Entry 7D8O (X-ray diffraction, 2.10 A resolution); this record covers chains D and E of the 6 polymer chains in the assembly.

[Chain D]
Molecule: Antitoxin RNA
From: Escherichia coli
Sequence (37 nucleotides; each row starts with the number of its first residue; numbers below 1 keep their minus sign (A-3 is residue -3)):
    -3 AUUUAGGUGA UUUGCUACCU UUAAGUGCAG CUAGAAA

[Chain E]
Name: Type III toxin-antitoxin system ToxN/AbiQ family toxin
From: Escherichia coli
Sequence (187 residues; numbered -11 to 175; the number before each row is that of its first residue; numbers below 1 keep their minus sign (Met-11 is residue -11)):
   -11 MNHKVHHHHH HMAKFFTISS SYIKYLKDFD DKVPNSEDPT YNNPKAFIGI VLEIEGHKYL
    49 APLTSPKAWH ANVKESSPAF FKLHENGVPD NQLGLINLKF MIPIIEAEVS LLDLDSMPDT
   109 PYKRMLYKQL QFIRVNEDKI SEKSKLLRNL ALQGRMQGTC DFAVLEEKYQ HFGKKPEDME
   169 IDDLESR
Disordered / not traced: -11 to -1, 163-175
Reported in the primary citation:
  - catalytic residues: Lys33, Thr52, Ser53, Lys55
  - binding site for Antitoxin RNA: Trp57, Ser65, Lys87, Phe88
  - binding site for Antitoxin RNA: Glu73, Asn79, Tyr110, Tyr115, Lys116, Gln117, Arg122
  - mutagenesis - K33A, T52V, K55A, W57F, N79L, Q117A: increased growth

[Interface between chain D and chain E]
Contacting residue pairs - 66 pairs, chain D then chain E:
  G5(D) - Arg122(E)  hydrogen bond to the phosphate
  A6(D) - Lys2(E)  base contact
  A6(D) - Phe3(E)  hydrogen bond to the base
  A6(D) - Leu99(E)  base contact
  A6(D) - Leu100(E)  hydrogen bond to the base
  A6(D) - Leu102(E)  base contact
  A6(D) - Asp103(E)  hydrogen bond to the sugar
  A6(D) - Tyr115(E)  hydrogen bond to the sugar
  A6(D) - Leu118(E)  phosphate contact
  A6(D) - Arg122(E)  salt bridge to the phosphate
  U7(D) - Asp103(E)  sugar contact
  U7(D) - Tyr115(E)  hydrogen bond to the sugar
  U7(D) - Leu118(E)  base contact
  U7(D) - Gln119(E)  base contact
  U7(D) - Arg122(E)  hydrogen bond to the base
  U8(D) - Gln119(E)  base contact
  U8(D) - Arg122(E)  hydrogen bond to the base
  G21(D) - Arg122(E)  hydrogen bond to the sugar
  U22(D) - Arg122(E)  salt bridge to the phosphate
  U22(D) - Val123(E)  phosphate contact
  G23(D) - Asn74(E)  hydrogen bond to the phosphate
  G23(D) - Val123(E)  phosphate contact
  G26(D) - Glu73(E)  base contact
  G26(D) - Lys116(E)  hydrogen bond to the base
  C27(D) - Glu73(E)  hydrogen bond to the base
  C27(D) - Lys116(E)  base contact
  U28(D) - Glu73(E)  hydrogen bond to the base
  U28(D) - Val76(E)  base contact
  U28(D) - Asn79(E)  base contact
  U28(D) - Lys116(E)  base contact
  A29(D) - Val76(E)  base contact
  A29(D) - Asp78(E)  base contact
  A29(D) - Asn79(E)  base contact
  G30(D) - Asn79(E)  hydrogen bond to the base
  G30(D) - Leu81(E)  base contact
  G30(D) - Pro109(E)  base contact
  G30(D) - Tyr110(E)  sugar contact
  G30(D) - Met113(E)  hydrogen bond to the sugar
  A31(D) - Asn31(E)  sugar contact
  A31(D) - Ser53(E)  base contact
  A31(D) - Pro54(E)  base contact
  A31(D) - Gln80(E)  hydrogen bond to the base
  A31(D) - Leu81(E)  base contact
  A31(D) - Gly82(E)  hydrogen bond to the base
  A31(D) - Tyr110(E)  sugar contact
  A31(D) - Met113(E)  base contact
  A31(D) - Gln117(E)  base contact
  A32(D) - Thr28(E)  phosphate contact
  A32(D) - Tyr29(E)  phosphate contact
  A32(D) - Asn30(E)  hydrogen bond to the phosphate
  A32(D) - Asn31(E)  hydrogen bond to the phosphate
  A32(D) - Pro32(E)  base contact
  A32(D) - Lys33(E)  sugar contact
  A32(D) - Ala34(E)  base contact
  A32(D) - Leu51(E)  base contact
  A32(D) - Thr52(E)  hydrogen bond to the base
  A32(D) - Ser53(E)  hydrogen bond to the sugar
  A32(D) - Tyr110(E)  hydrogen bond to the base
  A32(D) - Met113(E)  base contact
  A32(D) - Leu114(E)  base contact
  A32(D) - Gln117(E)  hydrogen bond to the base
  A33(D) - Lys33(E)  salt bridge to the phosphate
  A33(D) - Leu51(E)  phosphate contact
  A33(D) - Thr52(E)  hydrogen bond to the phosphate
  A33(D) - Ser53(E)  hydrogen bond to the phosphate
  A33(D) - Lys55(E)  salt bridge to the phosphate
Other interface residues (no listed pair), chain D (17 interface residues in all): C24, A25
Other interface residues (no listed pair), chain E (40 interface residues in all): Ala1, Gly75, Arg112
From the paper, about this interface:
  - interface residues, chain D: A32(D)

[In short]
The interface between chain D and chain E involves 17 residues on one side and 40 on the other; the contacts
include 25 hydrogen bonds and 4 salt bridges. Polar pairs include A6(D)-Phe3(E), A6(D)-Leu100(E) and
U7(D)-Arg122(E). The paper reports catalytic residues Lys33(E), Thr52(E) and Ser53(E) among others; K33A, T52V
and K55A of chain E, among others, increase growth; 6 substitutions were tested in all.
Chain D is Antitoxin RNA and chain E is Type III toxin-antitoxin system ToxN/AbiQ family toxin, both from
Escherichia coli; the structure, Crystal structure of E. coli ToxIN type III toxin-antitoxin complex, was
determined by X-ray diffraction.
